Entry 8UA0 (electron microscopy, 3.50 A resolution); this record covers chains F and G of the 7 polymer chains in the assembly.

Chain F:
Protein: Cell division control protein 48
Organism: Saccharomyces cerevisiae
Notes: EC 3.6.4.6
UniProtKB: P25694 (CDC48_YEAST); residue numbers follow UniProt; this construct covers 1-835
Amino-acid sequence (835 residues; numbered 1 to 835; the number before each row is that of its first residue):
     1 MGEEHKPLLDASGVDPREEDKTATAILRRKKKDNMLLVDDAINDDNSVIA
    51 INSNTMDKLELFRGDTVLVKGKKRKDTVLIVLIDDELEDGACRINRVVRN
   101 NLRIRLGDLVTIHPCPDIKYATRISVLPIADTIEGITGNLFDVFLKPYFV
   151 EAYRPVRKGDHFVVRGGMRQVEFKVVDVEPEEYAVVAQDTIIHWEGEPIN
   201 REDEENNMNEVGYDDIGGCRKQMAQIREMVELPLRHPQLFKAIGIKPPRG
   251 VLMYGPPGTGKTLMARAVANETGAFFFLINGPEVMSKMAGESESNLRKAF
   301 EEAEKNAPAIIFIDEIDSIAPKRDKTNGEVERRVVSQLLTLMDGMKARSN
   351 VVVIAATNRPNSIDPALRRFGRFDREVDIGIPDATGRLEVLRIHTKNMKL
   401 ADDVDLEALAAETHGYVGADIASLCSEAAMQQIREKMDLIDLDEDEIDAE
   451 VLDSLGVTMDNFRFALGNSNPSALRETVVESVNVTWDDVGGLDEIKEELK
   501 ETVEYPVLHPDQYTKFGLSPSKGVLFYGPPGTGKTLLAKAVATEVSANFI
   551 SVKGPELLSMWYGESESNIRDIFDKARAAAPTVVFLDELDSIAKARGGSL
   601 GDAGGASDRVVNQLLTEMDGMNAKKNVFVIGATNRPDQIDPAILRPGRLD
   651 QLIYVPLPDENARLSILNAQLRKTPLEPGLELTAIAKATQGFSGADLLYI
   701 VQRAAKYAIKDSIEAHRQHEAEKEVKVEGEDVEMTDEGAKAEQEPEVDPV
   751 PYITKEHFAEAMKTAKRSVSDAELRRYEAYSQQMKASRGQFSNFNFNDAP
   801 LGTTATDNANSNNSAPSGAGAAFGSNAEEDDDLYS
Disordered / not traced: 1-220, 381-382, 471-484, 508-520, 726-747, 785-835
Metal / ion sites: Mg2+: T535 (together with 08T)
Ligand contacts: 08T ([[[(2R,3S,4R,5R)-5-(6-aminopurin-9-yl)-3,4-bis(oxidanyl)oxolan-2-yl]methoxy-oxidanyl-phosphoryl]oxy-oxidanyl-phosphoryl]oxy-tris(fluoranyl)beryllium): D488, V489, G490, P529, P530, G531, T532, G533, K534, T535, L536, N634, I666, G694, A695, L698
From the paper describing this entry:
  - catalytic residues: E315, R369, R372, E588, R645, R648 (citing earlier work)

Chain G:
Protein: Substrate
Organism: Saccharomyces cerevisiae
Amino-acid sequence (22 residues; row label = number of the first residue in the row):
     1 AAAAAAAAAAAAAVAVAVAVAA

How chain F and chain G interact:
Contacting residue pairs - 6 pairs, chain F then chain G:
  M560(F) with A11(G), hydrophobic; A12(G)
  W561(F) with A10(G)
  D602(F) with A15(G)
  A603(F) with A13(G); V14(G), hydrophobic
Also at the interface, not in a pair above, chain F (5 interface residues in all): G601
Also at the interface, not in a pair above, chain G (7 interface residues in all): A17

Overview:
The interface between chain F and chain G involves 5 residues on one side and 7 on the other. Bound to chain
F: compound 08T. From the paper: catalytic residues E315(F), R369(F) and R372(F) among others.
Here chain F is Cell division control protein 48 and chain G is Substrate, both from Saccharomyces cerevisiae.
Entry 8UA0 (Cdc48-Shp1 unfolding native substrate, Class 8) was determined by electron microscopy (same
publication as 8U7T, 8U8I, 8U9C, 8U9P, 8U9Q, 8U9Z and 3 further entries).
